3WT7 - chains A and C; structure by X-ray diffraction, 2.40 A resolution.

[Chain A]
Molecule: Vitamin D3 receptor
From: Rattus norvegicus
Notes: fragment: Ligand binding domain
Reference sequence: P13053 (VDR_RAT); residue numbers follow UniProt; this construct covers 116-159, 207-423
Amino-acid sequence (271 residues; numbered 106 to 423; 47 numbers in that range are skipped by the numbering (no residue carries them; nothing is unmodelled there); the number before each row is that of its first residue):
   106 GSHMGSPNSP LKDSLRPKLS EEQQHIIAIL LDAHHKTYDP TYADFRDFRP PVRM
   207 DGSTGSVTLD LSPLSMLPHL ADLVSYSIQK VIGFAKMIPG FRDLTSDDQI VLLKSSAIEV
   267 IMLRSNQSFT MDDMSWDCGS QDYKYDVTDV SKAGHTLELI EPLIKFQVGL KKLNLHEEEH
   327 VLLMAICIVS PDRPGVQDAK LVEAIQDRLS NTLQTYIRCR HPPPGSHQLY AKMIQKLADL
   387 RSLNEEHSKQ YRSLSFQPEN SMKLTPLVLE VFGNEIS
Not modelled in the structure: 106-122, 207-217, 421-423
Construct notes: expression tag (106-115)
Small-molecule neighbours: YA2 ((1R,3R,7E,17beta)-17-[(2R,3R)-3-butyl-5-ethyl-5-hydroxyheptan-2-yl]-2-methylidene-9,10-secoestra-5,7-diene-1,3-diol): Y143, Y147, F150, L223, L226, A227, L229, V230, S233, I264, I267, M268, R270, S271, S274, W282, C284, Y291, V296, A299, H301, L305, I306, L309, H393, Y397, V414, F418
Curated features (UniProtKB/Swiss-Prot):
  - region: K242 to K260 (Interaction with coactivator LXXLL motif)
  - motif: P412 to N420 (9aaTAD)
  - binding site (calcitriol): Y143, S233, R270, S274, H301, H393

[Chain C]
Molecule: Mediator of RNA polymerase II transcription subunit 1
Notes: fragment: DRIP205 NR2 BOX peptide
Reference sequence: Q15648 (MED1_HUMAN); residues 625-637 here correspond to UniProt positions 640-652 (UniProt number = residue number + 15)
Amino-acid sequence (13 residues; row label = number of the first residue in the row):
   625 KNHPMLMNLL KDN
Not modelled in the structure: 636-637
Curated features (UniProtKB/Swiss-Prot):
  - motif: L630 to L634 (LXXLL motif 2)

[Chain A / chain C interface]
Contacting residue pairs (17):
  I238(A) with L633(C)
  K242(A) with L633(C), hydrogen bond (side chain-backbone); L634(C), hydrogen bond (side chain-backbone); K635(C)
  F247(A) with L634(C), hydrophobic
  Q255(A) with L634(C)
  I256(A) with M631(C), hydrophobic
  L259(A) with L634(C), hydrophobic
  K260(A) with H627(C), hydrogen bond; L630(C)
  P412(A) with M629(C), hydrophobic
  L413(A) with L633(C), hydrophobic
  E416(A) with H627(C); P628(C); M629(C), hydrogen bond (side chain-backbone); L630(C), hydrogen bond (side chain-backbone)
  V417(A) with L630(C), hydrophobic
Other interface residues (no listed pair), chain A (13 interface residues in all): Q235, D253
Other interface residues (no listed pair), chain C (9 interface residues in all): K625

[In short]
Chain A and chain C form an interface of 13 and 9 residues respectively, with 5 hydrogen bonds. Polar pairs
include K242(A)-L633(C), K242(A)-L634(C) and K260(A)-H627(C). Ligands of chain A: compound YA2. Curated
annotation (UniProt) lists 6 calcitriol-binding residues on chain A.
Chain A is Vitamin D3 receptor (Rattus norvegicus) and chain C is Mediator of RNA polymerase II transcription
subunit 1; the structure, Crystal structure of VDR-LBD complexed with
22R-Butyl-2-methylidene-26,27-dimethyl-19,24-dinor-1 ,25-dihydroxyvitamin D3, was determined by X-ray
diffraction together with 3WT5 and 3WT6 from the same study.
